Entry 1G2E (X-ray diffraction, 2.30 A resolution); this record covers chains B and A.

Chain B:
Molecule: 10-nt RNA strand
Notes: fragment: fragment of au-rich element of the tumor necrosis factor alpha rna
Sequence (10 nucleotides; row label = number of the first residue in the row):
     2 UAUUUAUUUA

Chain A:
Protein: Paraneoplastic encephalomyelitis antigen hud
Organism: Homo sapiens
Notes: fragment: n-terminal two rrm-domains
UniProtKB: P26378 (ELAV4_HUMAN); residues 37-203 here correspond to UniProt positions 44-210 (UniProt number = residue number + 7)
Sequence (167 residues; numbered 37 to 203; the number before each row is that of its first residue):
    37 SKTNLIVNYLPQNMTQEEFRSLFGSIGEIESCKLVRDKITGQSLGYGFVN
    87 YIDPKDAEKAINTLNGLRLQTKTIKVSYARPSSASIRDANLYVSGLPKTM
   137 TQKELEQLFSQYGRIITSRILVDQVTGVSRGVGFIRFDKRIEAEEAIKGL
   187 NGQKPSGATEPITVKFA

Interface between chain B and chain A:
Contacting residue pairs (45):
  U2(B) with Tyr128(A), sugar contact; Arg166(A), hydrogen bond to the sugar; Val168(A), base contact
  A3(B) with Tyr128(A), stacking on the base; Leu157(A), sugar contact; Arg166(A), salt bridge to the phosphate; Phe170(A), sugar contact; Lys201(A), base contact; Ala203(A), base contact
  U4(B) with Asn126(A), hydrogen bond to the base; Arg155(A), base contact; Leu157(A), sugar contact; Phe170(A), stacking on the base
  U5(B) with Tyr45(A), stacking on the base; Lys108(A), hydrogen bond to the phosphate; Thr109(A), hydrogen bond to the base; Arg155(A), salt bridge to the phosphate; Leu157(A), phosphate contact
  U6(B) with Lys108(A), salt bridge to the phosphate
  A7(B) with Tyr45(A), phosphate contact; Gln48(A), hydrogen bond to the base; Ser79(A), base contact; Leu80(A), base contact; Arg172(A), hydrogen bond to the phosphate
  U8(B) with Ile42(A), base contact; Asn44(A), sugar contact; Lys111(A), hydrogen bond to the base; Arg116(A), hydrogen bond to the base; Ile152(A), base contact; Arg172(A), salt bridge to the phosphate
  U9(B) with Ile42(A), base contact; Tyr82(A), sugar contact; Phe84(A), sugar contact; Ala115(A), base contact; Arg116(A), hydrogen bond to the base; Ser118(A), hydrogen bond to the sugar; Ser119(A), hydrogen bond to the sugar; Ile122(A), base contact
  U10(B) with Asn40(A), hydrogen bond to the base; Lys69(A), sugar contact; Val71(A), sugar contact; Phe84(A), stacking on the base; Ser118(A), phosphate contact
  A11(B) with Lys69(A), salt bridge to the phosphate; Lys74(A), salt bridge to the phosphate
Other interface residues (no listed pair), chain A (40 interface residues in all): Gly81, Thr107, Tyr114, Pro117, Arg123, Ser130, Gly131, Thr153, Gly167

Overview:
The interface between chain B and chain A involves 10 residues on one side and 40 on the other, with 12
hydrogen bonds, 6 salt bridges and 4 aromatic stacking contacts. Polar contacts include U4(B)-Asn126(A),
U5(B)-Thr109(A) and A7(B)-Gln48(A).
Chain B is a 10-nt RNA strand and chain A is Paraneoplastic encephalomyelitis antigen hud (Homo sapiens); the
structure, Crystal structure of hud and au-rich element of the tumor necrosis factor alpha RNA, was determined
by X-ray diffraction (same publication as 1FXL).
